Entry 5TKQ (X-ray diffraction, 1.75 A resolution); this record covers chain A.

== Chain A ==
Name: 3-hydroxyanthranilate 3,4-dioxygenase
From: Homo sapiens
Notes: EC 1.13.11.6
UniProtKB: P46952 (3HAO_HUMAN); numbering as in UniProt (aligned over 1-286)
Chain sequence (290 residues; numbered -3 to 286; the number before each row is that of its first residue; numbers below 1 keep their minus sign (Gly-3 is residue -3)):
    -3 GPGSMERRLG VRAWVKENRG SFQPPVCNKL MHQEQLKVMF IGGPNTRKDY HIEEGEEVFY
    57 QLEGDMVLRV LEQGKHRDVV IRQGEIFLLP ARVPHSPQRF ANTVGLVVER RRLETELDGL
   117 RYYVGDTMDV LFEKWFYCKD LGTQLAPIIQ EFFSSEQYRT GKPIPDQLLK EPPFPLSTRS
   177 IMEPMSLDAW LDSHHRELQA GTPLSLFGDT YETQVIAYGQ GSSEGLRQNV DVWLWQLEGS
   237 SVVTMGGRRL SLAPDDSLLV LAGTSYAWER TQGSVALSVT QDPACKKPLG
Not modelled in the structure: -3 to 2, 286
Sequence notes: expression tag (-3 to 0)
Swiss-Prot annotation at these positions:
  - region: Pro161 to Ile177 (Linker)
  - binding site (O2): Arg43
  - binding site (Fe cation): His47, Glu53, His91
  - binding site (substrate): Glu53, Arg95, Glu105
Metal / ion sites: Zn2+: His47, Glu53, His91
What the authors report for this chain:
  - Zn2+ coordination: His47, Glu53, His91
  - contacts within the chain: Arg43-Asp45 (hydrogen bond)

== Summary ==
His47, Glu53 and His91 form the Zn2+ site. UniProt lists O2-binding residue Arg43, 3 Fe cation-binding
residues and 3 substrate-binding residues. From the paper: Zn2+ coordination by His47, Glu53 and His91;
contacts within the chain involving Arg43 and Asp45.
Chain A is 3-hydroxyanthranilate 3,4-dioxygenase (Homo sapiens); the structure, Crystal structure of human
3HAO with zinc bound in the active site, was determined by X-ray diffraction (same publication as 5TK5).
